PDB entry 3K35 | X-ray diffraction, 2.00 A resolution | chain A

== Chain A ==
Protein: NAD-dependent deacetylase sirtuin-6
Organism: Homo sapiens
Notes: EC 3.5.1.-
Reference sequence: Q8N6T7 (SIRT6_HUMAN); residues 1-316 here correspond to UniProt positions 3-318 (UniProt number = residue number + 2)
Chain sequence (318 residues; each row starts with the number of its first residue; numbers below 1 keep their minus sign (Gly-1 is residue -1)):
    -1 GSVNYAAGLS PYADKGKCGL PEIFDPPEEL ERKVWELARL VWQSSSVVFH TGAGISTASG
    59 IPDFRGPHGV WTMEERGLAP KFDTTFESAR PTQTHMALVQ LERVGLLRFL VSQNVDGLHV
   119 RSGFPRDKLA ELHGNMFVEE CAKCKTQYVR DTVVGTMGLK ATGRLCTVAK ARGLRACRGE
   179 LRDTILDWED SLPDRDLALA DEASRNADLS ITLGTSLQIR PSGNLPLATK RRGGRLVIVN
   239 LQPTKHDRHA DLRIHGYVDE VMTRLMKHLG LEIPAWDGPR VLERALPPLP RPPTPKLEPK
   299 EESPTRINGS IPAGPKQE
Unresolved in the structure: -1 to 12, 167-174, 295-316
Sequence notes: expression tag (-1 to 0)
Curated features (UniProtKB/Swiss-Prot):
  - active site: His131 (Proton acceptor)
  - binding site (NAD(+)): Ala51, Thr55, Phe62, Arg63, Trp69, Gln111, His131, Gly212, Ser214, Asn238, Gln240, Val256
  - binding site (Zn(2+)): Cys139, Cys142, Cys164, Cys175
  - site: Cys16 (Formation of an covalent adduct with nitro-fatty acid activators)
  - modified residue: Ser8 (Phosphoserine), Lys31 (N6-acetyllysine), Thr292 (Phosphothreonine), Ser301 (Phosphoserine)
  - cross-link: Lys168 (Glycyl lysine isopeptide (Lys-Gly) (interchain with G-Cter in ubiquitin))
Ion coordination: Zn2+: Cys139, Cys164, Cys175
Residues lining bound ligands: adenosine-5-diphosphoribose (APR): Gly50, Ala51, Gly52, Thr55, Asp61, Phe62, Arg63, Gly64, Trp69, Gln111, Asn112, His131, Gly212, Thr213, Ser214, Leu215, Ile217, Asn238, Leu239, Gln240, Gly254, Tyr255, Val256
What the authors report for this chain:
  - catalytic residues: His131
  - mutagenesis - H131Y: abolished catalytic activity
  - mutagenesis - H131Y (3-fold): increased binding to NAD+

== Summary ==
Bound to chain A: adenosine-5-diphosphoribose. Cys139, Cys164 and Cys175 coordinate Zn2+. Curated annotation
(UniProt) lists active-site residue His131, 12 NAD+-binding residues and 4 Zn2+-binding residues. From the
paper: the catalytic residue His131; H131Y abolishes catalytic activity.
Chain A is NAD-dependent deacetylase sirtuin-6 (Homo sapiens); the structure, Crystal Structure of Human
SIRT6, was determined by X-ray diffraction, deposited together with 3PKI and 3PKJ.
